PDB entry 5B05 | X-ray diffraction, 1.80 A resolution | chain A

# Chain A
Molecule: Lysozyme C
Organism: Gallus gallus
Notes: EC 3.2.1.17
UniProt: P00698 (LYSC_CHICK); residues 1-129 here correspond to UniProt positions 19-147 (UniProt number = residue number + 18)
Amino-acid sequence (129 residues; numbered 1 to 129; the number before each row is that of its first residue):
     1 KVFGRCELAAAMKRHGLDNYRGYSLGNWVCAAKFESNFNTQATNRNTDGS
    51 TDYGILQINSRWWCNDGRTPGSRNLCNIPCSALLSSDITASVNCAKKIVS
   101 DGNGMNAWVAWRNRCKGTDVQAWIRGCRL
Cystine bridges: C6-C127, C30-C115, C64-C80, C76-C94
Ion coordination: Na+ site 1 near R21 (its only coordinating residue here); Na+ site 2: Q41, T43, Y53; Na+ site 3: G49, T51, D66, T69; Na+ site 4: Y53, S91; Na+ site 5 near N65 (its only coordinating residue here); Na+ site 6: L83, S91
Swiss-Prot annotation at these positions:
  - active site: E35, D52
  - binding site (substrate): D101

# In short
Q41, T43 and Y53 coordinate Na+ site 2. The Na+ site 3 is built by G49, T51, D66 and T69. Curated annotation
(UniProt) lists active-site residues E35 and D52 and substrate-binding residue D101.
Chain A is Lysozyme C (Gallus gallus); the structure, Lysozyme (control experiment), was determined by X-ray
diffraction, deposited together with 5B06 and 5B07.
